7Q7Q - chains CCC and LLL of the 4 polymer chains in the assembly; structure by X-ray diffraction, 2.25 A resolution.

[Chain CCC]
Molecule: Photosynthetic reaction center cytochrome c subunit
Source organism: Blastochloris viridis
UniProtKB: P07173 (CYCR_BLAVI); residues 1-336 here correspond to UniProt positions 21-356 (UniProt number = residue number + 20)
Chain sequence (336 residues; numbered 1 to 336; the number before each row is that of its first residue):
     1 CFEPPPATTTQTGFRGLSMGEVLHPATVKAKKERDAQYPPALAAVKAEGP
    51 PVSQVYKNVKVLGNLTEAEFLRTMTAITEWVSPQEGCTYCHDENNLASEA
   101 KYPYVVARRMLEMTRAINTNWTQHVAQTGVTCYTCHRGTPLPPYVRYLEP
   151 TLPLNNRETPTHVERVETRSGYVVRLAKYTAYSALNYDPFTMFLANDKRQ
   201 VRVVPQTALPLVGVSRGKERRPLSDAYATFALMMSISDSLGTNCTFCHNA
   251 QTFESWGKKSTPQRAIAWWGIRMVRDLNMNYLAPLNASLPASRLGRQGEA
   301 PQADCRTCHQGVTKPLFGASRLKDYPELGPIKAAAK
Disordered / not traced: 333-336
Covalent attachments: heme c (HEC) linked to Cys87, Cys90, Cys132, Cys135, Cys244, Cys247, Cys305, Cys308
Bound ions: heme c Fe (4 sites), coordinated by Met74, His91, Met110, His124, His136, Met233, His248, His309
Residues lining bound ligands:
  - heme c (HEC), molecule 1: Tyr56, Lys57, Asn58, Val59, Lys60, Val61, Leu62, Phe70, Leu71, Met74, Thr75, Ile77, Thr78, Val81, Ser82, Gly86, His91, Leu96, Ala97, Pro103, Tyr104, Ala107, Arg108
  - heme c (HEC), molecule 2: Ile77, Val81, Tyr89, Tyr102, Pro103, Val106, Ala107, Met110, Leu111, Met113, Thr114, Ile117, Val130, Thr131, His136, Pro140, Leu141, Pro142, Val145, Leu277, Leu282, Leu289, Arg293, Pro301, Thr307
  - heme c (HEC), molecule 3: Ile117, His124, Val125, Ala126, Thr128, Gly129, Val130, Thr134, Leu194, Ile236, Leu240, Phe246, Gln263, Ile266, Ala267, Gly270, Ile271, Met273, Val274, Leu277, Asp304, His309, Thr313, Lys314, Pro315, Gly318
  - heme c (HEC), molecule 4: Gln200, Val201, Arg202, Val203, Val204, Gln206, Thr229, Phe230, Met233, Met234, Ile236, Ser237, Leu240, Thr242, Asn243, Phe246, His248, Phe253, Glu254, Trp256, Gln263, Arg264, Ala267, Trp268, Ile271, Arg272
Curated features (UniProtKB/Swiss-Prot):
  - binding site (heme): Met74, Cys87, Cys90, His91, Met110, His124, Cys132, Cys135, His136, Met233, Cys244, Cys247, His248, Cys305, Cys308, His309
  - site: Cys1 (Not N-palmitoylated)
  - lipidation: Cys1 (S-diacylglycerol cysteine)

[Chain LLL]
Molecule: Reaction center protein L chain
Source organism: Blastochloris viridis
UniProtKB: P06009 (RCEL_BLAVI); residues 1-273 here correspond to UniProt positions 2-274 (UniProt number = residue number + 1)
Chain sequence (273 residues; row label = number of the first residue in the row):
     1 ALLSFERKYRVRGGTLIGGDLFDFWVGPYFVGFFGVSAIFFIFLGVSLIG
    51 YAASQGPTWDPFAISINPPDLKYGLGAAPLLEGGFWQAITVCALGAFISW
   101 MLREVEISRKLGIGWHVPLAFCVPIFMFCVLQVFRPLLLGSWGHAFPYGI
   151 LSHLDWVNNFGYQYLNWHYNPGHMSSVSFLFVNAMALGLHGGLILSVANP
   201 GDGDKVKTAEHENQYFRDVVGYSIGALSIHRLGLFLASNIFLTGAFGTIA
   251 SGPFWTRGWPEWWGWWLDIPFWS
Bound ions: Fe2+: His190, His230 (shared with 3 residues of chain MMM)
Residues lining bound ligands:
  - bacteriochlorophyll b (BCB), molecule 1: Val46, Ile49, Phe97, Phe128, Leu131, Phe146, Ile150, Leu151, His153, Leu154, Trp156, Val157
  - bacteriochlorophyll b (BCB), molecule 2: Phe97, Phe121, Pro124, Ile125, Met127, Phe128, Leu131, Val157, Asn158, Phe160, Gly161, Tyr162, Trp167, His168, Gly172, His173, Ser176, Val177, Leu180, Phe181, Ile240, Phe241, Gly244, Ala245, Gly247, Thr248
  - bacteriochlorophyll b (BCB), molecule 3: Val157, Tyr162, His168, Leu180, Phe181
  - bacteriochlorophyll b (BCB), molecule 4: His168, His173, Met174, Val177, Ser178, Phe181, Val182, Met185, Val220, Tyr222
  - bacteriopheophytin b (BPB), molecule 1: Phe41, Ile42, Gly45, Ile49, Cys92, Ala93, Ala96, Phe97, Trp100, Glu104, Val117, Ala120, Phe121, Val123, Pro124, Phe128, Phe146, Tyr148, Gly149, Ile150, His153, Ala237, Ser238, Phe241
  - bacteriopheophytin b (BPB), molecule 2: Phe181, Ala184, Met185, Leu189, Phe216, Val219, Val220
  - diacyl glycerol (DGA): Leu138, Pro171, Met174, Ser175, Ser178, Phe246, Ile249, Ala250, Phe254, Trp262, Trp265
  - heptane-1,2,3-triol (HTO), molecule 1: Leu16, Leu102, Val105, Trp115, Leu119, Cys122
  - heptane-1,2,3-triol (HTO), molecule 2: Leu44, Leu48, Ala88, Val91, Cys92
  - heptane-1,2,3-triol (HTO), molecule 3: Ala77, Ala78, Leu80, Gly84, Gln87, Ala88, Val91
  - heptane-1,2,3-triol (HTO), molecule 4: Gln87, Thr90, Val91, Val133, Trp142
  - heptane-1,2,3-triol (HTO), molecule 5: Gly114, Trp115, His116, Leu119
  - heptane-1,2,3-triol (HTO), molecule 6: Leu119, Ala120, Cys122, Val123, Leu234, Phe235, Ser238, Leu242
  - menaquinone-9 (MQ9): Val26, Gly27, Pro28, Tyr29, Phe30, Val31, Gly35, Ile39, Ile42, Trp100, Arg103
  - ubiquinone-2 (UQ2), molecule 1: Val182, Ala186, Leu189, His190, Leu193, Ile194, Glu212, Asn213, Phe216, Val220, Tyr222, Ser223, Ile224, Gly225, Ala226, Ile229, Leu232
  - ubiquinone-2 (UQ2), molecule 2: Trp263, Trp265, Trp266
Curated features (UniProtKB/Swiss-Prot):
  - binding site ((7R,8Z)-bacteriochlorophyll b): His153, His173
  - binding site (Fe cation): His190, His230
  - binding site (a ubiquinone): Phe216
What the authors report for this chain:
  - binding site for ubiquinone-2: His190, Ile224, Gly225, Trp263

[How chain CCC and chain LLL interact]
Residue-residue contacts (70; chain CCC residue first):
  Cys1(CCC) - Trp255(LLL)
  Cys1(CCC) - Trp262(LLL)  hydrogen bond (backbone-side chain)
  Phe2(CCC) - Phe254(LLL)
  Phe2(CCC) - Trp262(LLL)
  Glu3(CCC) - Pro253(LLL)
  Glu3(CCC) - Phe254(LLL)  hydrogen bond (backbone-backbone)
  Glu3(CCC) - Trp255(LLL)
  Glu3(CCC) - Thr256(LLL)  hydrogen bond
  Glu3(CCC) - Arg257(LLL)  salt bridge
  Pro5(CCC) - Pro253(LLL)
  Pro5(CCC) - Phe254(LLL)
  Ala7(CCC) - Gly252(LLL)
  Thr9(CCC) - Leu71(LLL)
  Thr9(CCC) - His144(LLL)  hydrogen bond
  Thr10(CCC) - Leu71(LLL)
  Gln11(CCC) - Asp70(LLL)  hydrogen bond
  Gln11(CCC) - Leu71(LLL)  hydrogen bond (side chain-backbone)
  Phe14(CCC) - Asn67(LLL)
  Arg15(CCC) - Asn67(LLL)  hydrogen bond (backbone-side chain)
  Arg15(CCC) - Pro68(LLL)  hydrogen bond (side chain-backbone)
  Arg15(CCC) - Pro69(LLL)
  Arg15(CCC) - Asp70(LLL)
  Arg15(CCC) - Leu81(LLL)  hydrogen bond (side chain-backbone)
  Arg15(CCC) - Glu82(LLL)
  Arg15(CCC) - Gly83(LLL)
  Gly16(CCC) - Pro68(LLL)
  Gly16(CCC) - Pro147(LLL)
  Gly16(CCC) - Trp156(LLL)
  Leu17(CCC) - Asp155(LLL)
  Leu17(CCC) - Asn159(LLL)
  Ser18(CCC) - Trp156(LLL)
  Ser18(CCC) - Asn159(LLL)
  Ser18(CCC) - Phe160(LLL)
  Ser18(CCC) - Gln163(LLL)  hydrogen bond
  Met19(CCC) - Asn159(LLL)
  Gly20(CCC) - Gln163(LLL)  hydrogen bond (backbone-side chain)
  Val22(CCC) - Gln163(LLL)
  Val22(CCC) - Tyr164(LLL)
  Val22(CCC) - Thr256(LLL)
  Leu23(CCC) - Thr256(LLL)
  His24(CCC) - Thr256(LLL)
  Thr161(CCC) - Ser273(LLL)  hydrogen bond (side chain-backbone)
  Val163(CCC) - Ser273(LLL)
  Lys178(CCC) - Asp268(LLL)  salt bridge
  Ala181(CCC) - Pro260(LLL)
  Ala181(CCC) - Glu261(LLL)
  Tyr182(CCC) - Pro260(LLL)
  Tyr182(CCC) - Glu261(LLL)
  Tyr182(CCC) - Gly264(LLL)
  Tyr182(CCC) - Leu267(LLL)  hydrophobic
  Tyr182(CCC) - Asp268(LLL)  hydrogen bond
  Ser183(CCC) - Tyr169(LLL)
  Ala184(CCC) - Tyr169(LLL)  hydrogen bond (backbone-side chain)
  Phe230(CCC) - Asn166(LLL)
  Met234(CCC) - Leu165(LLL)  hydrophobic
  Ser237(CCC) - Leu165(LLL)
  Thr242(CCC) - Leu165(LLL)
  Asn243(CCC) - Tyr162(LLL)
  Asn243(CCC) - Gln163(LLL)
  Asn243(CCC) - Leu165(LLL)
  Cys244(CCC) - Tyr162(LLL)  hydrogen bond (side chain-backbone)
  Thr245(CCC) - Asn159(LLL)
  Thr245(CCC) - Gln163(LLL)
  Asn249(CCC) - Asn159(LLL)
  Ala250(CCC) - Asn158(LLL)  hydrogen bond (backbone-side chain)
  Ala250(CCC) - Asn159(LLL)
  Ala250(CCC) - Tyr162(LLL)  hydrophobic
  Gln251(CCC) - Asp155(LLL)  hydrogen bond
  Gln251(CCC) - Asn158(LLL)
  Phe253(CCC) - Tyr162(LLL)  hydrophobic
Also at the interface, not in a pair above, chain CCC (41 interface residues in all): Pro4, Glu164, Val174, Asp238, His248
Also at the interface, not in a pair above, chain LLL (40 interface residues in all): Leu139, Gly143, Ala145, Ala250, Trp265, Trp272

[Overview]
The interface between chain CCC and chain LLL involves 41 residues on one side and 40 on the other, with 17
hydrogen bonds and 2 salt bridges. Polar pairs include Glu3(CCC)-Arg257(LLL), Lys178(CCC)-Asp268(LLL) and
Cys1(CCC)-Trp262(LLL). The paper reports a binding site for ubiquinone-2 at His190(LLL), Ile224(LLL) and
Gly225(LLL) among others.
Here chain CCC is Photosynthetic reaction center cytochrome c subunit and chain LLL is Reaction center protein
L chain, both from Blastochloris viridis. Entry 7Q7Q (Lipidic cubic phase serial femtosecond crystallography
structure of a photosynthetic reaction centre) was determined by X-ray diffraction together with 7Q7P from the
same study.
